PDB entry 7GXS | X-ray diffraction, 1.85 A resolution | chains A and D

[Chain A]
Name: B-cell lymphoma 6 protein
Source organism: Homo sapiens
UniProt: P41182 (BCL6_HUMAN); residues 5-129 here = UniProt positions 5-129
Sequence (128 residues; numbered 2 to 129; the number before each row is that of its first residue):
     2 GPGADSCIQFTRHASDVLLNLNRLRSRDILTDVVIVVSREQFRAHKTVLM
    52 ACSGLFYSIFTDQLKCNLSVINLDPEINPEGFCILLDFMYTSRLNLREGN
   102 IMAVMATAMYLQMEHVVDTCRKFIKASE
Unresolved in the structure: 2-6
Construct notes: expression tag (2-4)
Small-molecule neighbours: A1ACC ((8S)-5-chloro-7-[(2-oxo-2,3-dihydro-1H-indol-5-yl)amino]pyrazolo[1,5-a]pyrimidine-3-carbonitrile): Asn21, Arg24, Leu25, Arg28, Ile30, Met51, Ala52, Cys53, Ser54, Gly55, Tyr58, Gln113, Met114, Glu115
UniProt features mapped onto this chain:
  - mutagenesis: Asn21 (N21K: Abolishes interaction with NCOR2 and HDAC2, no effect on interaction with CTBP1 and transcriptional autoinhibition; when associated with A-116 and 376-Q--Q-379), Ser59 (S59A: Abolished ubiquitination by the SCF(FBXL17) complex), His116 (H116A: Abolishes interaction with NCOR2 and HDAC2, no effect on interaction with CTBP1 and transcriptional autoinhibition; when associated with K-21 and 376-Q--Q-379)

[Chain D]
Name: WVIP tetrapeptide
Sequence (6 residues; numbered 0 to 5; the number before each row is that of its first residue; numbering starts at 0):
     0 XWVIPA
Modified positions: ACE (acetyl group) at position 0

[Chain A / chain D interface]
Pairs across the interface - 11 pairs, chain A then chain D:
  Cys8(A) - Pro4(D)
  Ile9(A) - Trp1(D)  hydrophobic
  Ile9(A) - Val2(D)
  Gln10(A) - ACE_0(D)
  Gln10(A) - Trp1(D)
  Gln10(A) - Val2(D)  hydrogen bond (backbone-backbone)
  Gln10(A) - Pro4(D)
  Phe11(A) - ACE_0(D)
  Phe11(A) - Trp1(D)
  Thr12(A) - ACE_0(D)  hydrogen bond (backbone-backbone)
  Thr12(A) - Val2(D)
Also at the interface, not in a pair above, chain D (5 interface residues in all): Ile3

[Summary]
Chain A and chain D each contribute 5 residues to their interface, with 2 hydrogen bonds. Backbone hydrogen
bonds pair Gln10(A)-Val2(D) and Thr12(A)-ACE_0(D). Bound to chain A: compound A1ACC. From UniProt: 3
mutagenesis sites on chain A.
Here chain A is B-cell lymphoma 6 protein (Homo sapiens) and chain D is WVIP tetrapeptide. Entry 7GXS (Crystal
Structure of B-cell lymphoma 6 protein BTB domain in complex with ligand 9 at 5.68 ...) was determined by
X-ray diffraction, deposited together with 7GUD, 7GUE, 7GUF, 7GUG, 7GUH, 7GUI and 126 further entries.
